PDB entry 3MQC | X-ray diffraction, 2.80 A resolution | chains C and D of the 4 polymer chains in the assembly

# Chain C (and D)
Protein: Bone marrow stromal antigen 2
From: Homo sapiens
Notes: chain D of this document is another copy of the same molecule, construct and numbering; everything in this record applies to it too
UniProtKB: Q10589 (BST2_HUMAN); residues 7-121 here correspond to UniProt positions 47-161 (UniProt number = residue number + 40)
Amino-acid sequence (121 residues; numbered 1 to 121; the number before each row is that of its first residue):
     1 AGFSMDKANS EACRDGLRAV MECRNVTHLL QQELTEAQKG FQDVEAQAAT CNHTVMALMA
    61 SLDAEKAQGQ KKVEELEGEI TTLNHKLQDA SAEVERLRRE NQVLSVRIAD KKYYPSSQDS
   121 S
Unresolved in the structure: 1-9, 110-121
Sequence notes: expression tag (1-6)
Modified / non-standard residues: Mse-5 (selenomethionine); Mse-21, Mse-56, Mse-59 (selenomethionine; parent Met)

# How chain C and chain D interact
Pairs across the interface (61):
  Leu-30(C) with Leu-30(D), hydrophobic
  Ala-37(C) with Phe-41(D)
  Gly-40(C) with Phe-41(D)
  Phe-41(C) with Ala-37(D); Gly-40(D); Phe-41(D), hydrophobic
  Val-44(C) with Val-44(D), hydrophobic
  Cys-51(C) with Cys-51(D), disulfide; Asn-52(D)
  Asn-52(C) with Cys-51(D)
  Val-55(C) with Cys-51(D), hydrophobic; Val-55(D), hydrophobic; Leu-58(D)
  Leu-58(C) with Val-55(D); Leu-58(D), hydrophobic; Mse-59(D), hydrophobic
  Mse-59(C) with Leu-58(D), hydrophobic
  Ser-61(C) with Leu-62(D)
  Leu-62(C) with Ser-61(D); Leu-62(D)
  Glu-65(C) with Glu-65(D); Lys-66(D)
  Lys-66(C) with Glu-65(D)
  Lys-72(C) with Val-73(D)
  Val-73(C) with Lys-72(D)
  Glu-77(C) with Leu-76(D)
  Ile-80(C) with Leu-76(D); Glu-79(D); Ile-80(D), hydrophobic; Leu-83(D)
  Leu-83(C) with Ile-80(D); Leu-83(D), hydrophobic; Asn-84(D)
  Asn-84(C) with Leu-83(D)
  Lys-86(C) with Leu-87(D)
  Leu-87(C) with Lys-86(D); Leu-87(D)
  Ala-90(C) with Ala-90(D), hydrophobic; Val-94(D)
  Glu-93(C) with Val-94(D); Arg-98(D), salt bridge
  Val-94(C) with Glu-93(D); Val-94(D), hydrophobic; Leu-97(D)
  Leu-97(C) with Leu-97(D), hydrophobic; Arg-98(D); Asn-101(D)
  Arg-98(C) with Glu-93(D), salt bridge; Leu-97(D)
  Glu-100(C) with Asn-101(D)
  Asn-101(C) with Leu-97(D); Glu-100(D); Asn-101(D); Leu-104(D)
  Leu-104(C) with Asn-101(D); Leu-104(D), hydrophobic; Ser-105(D)
  Ser-105(C) with Leu-104(D)
  Arg-107(C) with Ile-108(D)
  Ile-108(C) with Arg-107(D); Ile-108(D), hydrophobic
Also at the interface, not in a pair above, chain C (37 interface residues in all): Leu-34, Thr-54, Leu-76, Glu-79
Also at the interface, not in a pair above, chain D (37 interface residues in all): Leu-34, Thr-54, Glu-77
Inter-chain disulfides: Cys-51(C)/Cys-51(D)

# Overview
The chain C/chain D interface involves 37 residues from each chain, with 1 disulfide bond and 2 salt bridges.
Its one salt-bridged contact is Glu-93(C)/Arg-98(D).
Both chains are Bone marrow stromal antigen 2 (Homo sapiens). Entry 3MQC (Crystal Structure of Ectodomain of
BST-2/Tetherin/CD317 (P21)) was determined by X-ray diffraction (same publication as 3MQ7, 3MQ9 and 3MQB).
